Entry 5D0S (X-ray diffraction, 2.50 A resolution); this record covers chains S and T of the 28 polymer chains in the assembly.

== Chain S ==
Molecule: Proteasome subunit alpha type-6
Source organism: Saccharomyces cerevisiae (strain ATCC 204508 / S288c)
Notes: EC 3.4.25.1
UniProtKB: P40302 (PSA6_YEAST); residues 0-233 here correspond to UniProt positions 1-234 (UniProt number = residue number + 1)
Amino-acid sequence (234 residues; numbered 0 to 233; the number before each row is that of its first residue; numbering starts at 0):
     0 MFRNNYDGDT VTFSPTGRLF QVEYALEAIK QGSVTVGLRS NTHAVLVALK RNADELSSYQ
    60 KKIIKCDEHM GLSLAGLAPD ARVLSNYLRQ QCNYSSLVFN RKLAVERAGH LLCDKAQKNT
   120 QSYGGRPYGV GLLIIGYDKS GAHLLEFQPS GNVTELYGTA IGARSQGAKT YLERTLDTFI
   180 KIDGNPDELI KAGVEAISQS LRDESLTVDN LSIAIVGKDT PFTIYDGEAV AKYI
Disordered / not traced: 0-2
Curated features (UniProtKB/Swiss-Prot):
  - modified residue: Ser13 (Phosphoserine)
  - cross-link: Lys190 (Glycyl lysine isopeptide (Lys-Gly) (interchain with G-Cter in ubiquitin))

== Chain T ==
Molecule: Probable proteasome subunit alpha type-7
Source organism: Saccharomyces cerevisiae (strain ATCC 204508 / S288c)
Notes: EC 3.4.25.1
UniProtKB: P21242 (PSA7_YEAST); residues -3 to 284 here correspond to UniProt positions 1-288 (UniProt number = residue number + 4)
Amino-acid sequence (288 residues; numbered -3 to 284; the number before each row is that of its first residue; numbers below 1 keep their minus sign (Met-3 is residue -3)):
    -3 MTSIGTGYDL SNSVFSPDGR NFQVEYAVKA VENGTTSIGI KCNDGVVFAV EKLITSKLLV
    57 PQKNVKIQVV DRHIGCVYSG LIPDGRHLVN RGREEAASFK KLYKTPIPIP AFADRLGQYV
   117 QAHTLYNSVR PFGVSTIFGG VDKNGAHLYM LEPSGSYWGY KGAATGKGRQ SAKAELEKLV
   177 DHHPEGLSAR EAVKQAAKII YLAHEDNKEK DFELEISWCS LSETNGLHKF VKGDLLQEAI
   237 DFAQKEINGD DDEDEDDSDN VMSSDDENAP VATNANATTD QEGDIHLE
Disordered / not traced: -3 to 1, 245-284
Curated features (UniProtKB/Swiss-Prot):
  - modified residue: Thr-2 (N-acetylthreonine)

== How chain S and chain T interact ==
Residue-residue contacts - 62 pairs, chain S then chain T:
  Asn4(S) - Leu6(T)
  Tyr5(S) - Asp5(T)  hydrogen bond
  Tyr5(S) - Leu6(T)  hydrophobic
  Thr9(S) - Arg126(T)
  Val10(S) - Gln19(T)
  Val10(S) - Asn123(T)
  Val10(S) - Ser124(T)
  Val10(S) - Val125(T)
  Val10(S) - Arg126(T)
  Thr11(S) - Leu6(T)
  Thr11(S) - Gln19(T)
  Phe12(S) - Gln19(T)  hydrogen bond (backbone-side chain)
  Phe12(S) - Tyr22(T)
  Phe12(S) - Ala23(T)  hydrophobic
  Phe12(S) - Leu77(T)  hydrophobic
  Phe12(S) - Arg126(T)
  Phe12(S) - Pro127(T)
  Ser13(S) - Tyr22(T)
  Pro14(S) - Tyr22(T)  hydrophobic
  Pro14(S) - Lys25(T)
  Thr15(S) - Lys25(T)
  Gly16(S) - Tyr22(T)
  Gly16(S) - Lys25(T)
  Gly16(S) - Ala26(T)
  Leu18(S) - Leu77(T)  hydrophobic
  Leu18(S) - Arg126(T)
  His109(S) - Arg82(T)
  Cys112(S) - Arg82(T)
  Asp113(S) - Arg82(T)  salt bridge
  Asp113(S) - Asn86(T)
  Gln116(S) - Pro79(T)
  Gln116(S) - Asp80(T)
  Gln116(S) - His83(T)  hydrogen bond
  Thr119(S) - Arg126(T)  hydrogen bond (backbone-side chain)
  Gln120(S) - Val125(T)
  Gln120(S) - Arg126(T)  hydrogen bond (backbone-backbone)
  Gln120(S) - Pro127(T)
  Gln120(S) - Phe128(T)
  Ser121(S) - Ser124(T)
  Tyr122(S) - Ser124(T)  hydrogen bond (backbone-backbone)
  Ser149(S) - Pro79(T)
  Gly150(S) - Pro79(T)
  Asn151(S) - Ile78(T)
  Asn151(S) - Pro79(T)
  Thr153(S) - Leu55(T)
  Thr153(S) - Asn60(T)
  Glu154(S) - Val56(T)
  Glu154(S) - Lys59(T)
  Glu154(S) - Asn60(T)  hydrogen bond (backbone-side chain)
  Leu155(S) - Leu54(T)
  Leu155(S) - Leu55(T)  hydrophobic
  Leu155(S) - Val56(T)
  Tyr156(S) - Leu54(T)  hydrogen bond (backbone-backbone)
  Tyr156(S) - Leu55(T)
  Tyr156(S) - Val56(T)
  Tyr156(S) - Pro57(T)
  Gly157(S) - Leu54(T)
  Lys168(S) - Leu54(T)
  Leu171(S) - Leu54(T)
  Glu172(S) - Ser52(T)  hydrogen bond
  Glu172(S) - Lys53(T)
  Leu175(S) - Lys53(T)
Other interface residues (no listed pair), chain S (36 interface residues in all): Arg38, Glu105, Lys117, His142, Val152
Other interface residues (no listed pair), chain T (30 interface residues in all): His119, Gly129

== Summary ==
The interface between chain S and chain T involves 36 residues on one side and 30 on the other; the contacts
include 9 hydrogen bonds and 1 salt bridge. Polar contacts include Asp113(S)-Arg82(T), Tyr5(S)-Asp5(T) and
Phe12(S)-Gln19(T).
Here chain S is Proteasome subunit alpha type-6 and chain T is Probable proteasome subunit alpha type-7, both
from Saccharomyces cerevisiae (strain ATCC 204508 / S288c). Entry 5D0S (Yeast 20S proteasome beta5-D166N
mutant in complex with Carfilzomib) was determined by X-ray diffraction together with 5CZ4, 5CZ5, 5CZ6, 5CZ7,
5CZ8, 5CZ9 and 16 further entries from the same study.
